Entry 9ES9 (electron microscopy, 2.33 A resolution); this record covers chains B and L of the 18 polymer chains in the assembly.

Chain B:
Molecule: Cytochrome b6-f complex subunit 4
From: Spinacia oleracea
UniProtKB: P00166 (PETD_SPIOL); numbering as in UniProt (aligned over 1-160)
Amino-acid sequence (160 residues; numbered 1 to 160; the number before each row is that of its first residue):
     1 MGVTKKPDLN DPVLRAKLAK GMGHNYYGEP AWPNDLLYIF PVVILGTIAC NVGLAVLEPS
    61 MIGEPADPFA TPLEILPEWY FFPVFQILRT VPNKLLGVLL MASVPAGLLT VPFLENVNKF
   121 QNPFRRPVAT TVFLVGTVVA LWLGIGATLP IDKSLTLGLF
Not modelled in the structure: 1
Small-molecule neighbours:
  - BNT (2,5-dibromo-3-isopropyl-6-methylbenzo-1,4-quinone): Ile75, Leu76, Pro77, Phe81, Val84, Phe85, Leu88
  - chlorophyll a (CLA): Tyr80, Pro83, Val84, Met101, Val104, Pro105, Leu108, Val111, Val132, Phe133, Gly136, Val139, Ala140
  - heme c (HEC): Asn25, Ile39, Phe40, Val43, Ile44
Reported in the primary citation:
  - catalytic residues: Asp35 (proposed by the authors, not directly observed)

Chain L:
Molecule: Cytochrome b6-f complex iron-sulfur subunit, chloroplastic
From: Spinacia oleracea
Notes: EC 7.1.1.6
UniProtKB: P08980 (UCRIA_SPIOL); residues -50 to 179 here correspond to UniProt positions 1-230 (UniProt number = residue number + 51)
Amino-acid sequence (230 residues; each row starts with the number of its first residue; numbers below 1 keep their minus sign (Met-50 is residue -50)):
   -50 MASFTLSSAT PSQLCSSKNG MFAPSLALAK AGRVNVLISK ERIRGMKLTC QATSIPADNV
    10 PDMQKRETLN LLLLGALSLP TGYMLLPYAS FFVPPGGGAG TGGTIAKDAL GNDVIAAEWL
    70 KTHAPGDRTL TQGLKGDPTY LVVESDKTLA TFGINAVCTH LGCVVPFNAA ENKFICPCHG
   130 SQYNNQGRVV RGPAPLSLAL AHCDVDDGKV VFVPWTETDF RTGEAPWWSA
Not modelled in the structure: -50 to 0
Swiss-Prot annotation at these positions:
  - binding site ([2Fe-2S] cluster): Cys107, His109, Cys125, His128
Cystine bridges: Cys112-Cys127
Metal / ion sites: 2Fe-2S cluster Fe: Cys107, His109, Cys125, His128
Small-molecule neighbours: 2Fe-2S cluster (FES): Cys107, His109, Leu110, Gly111, Cys112, Cys125, Cys127, His128, Gly129, Ser130
Reported in the primary citation:
  - binding site for BNT: His128

Interface between chain B and chain L:
Contacting residue pairs (13; chain B residue first):
  Phe69(B) - Gly85(L)
  Phe69(B) - Pro87(L)  hydrophobic
  Thr71(B) - Val113(L)  hydrogen bond (side chain-backbone)
  Leu73(B) - Pro126(L)
  Phe85(B) - Cys127(L)
  Leu88(B) - Pro142(L)
  Arg89(B) - His128(L)
  Arg89(B) - Arg140(L)
  Val91(B) - Pro142(L)
  Pro92(B) - Pro142(L)  hydrophobic
  Lys94(B) - His109(L)  hydrogen bond (side chain-backbone)
  Lys94(B) - Pro142(L)
  Ile151(B) - His128(L)
Also at the interface, not in a pair above, chain B (13 interface residues in all): Pro68, Pro72, Asn93
Also at the interface, not in a pair above, chain L (15 interface residues in all): Leu79, Thr108, Cys112, Gly129, Gly141, Pro144

Overview:
Chain B and chain L form an interface of 13 and 15 residues respectively; the contacts include 2 hydrogen
bonds. Polar pairs include Thr71(B)-Val113(L) and Lys94(B)-His109(L). Chain B binds heme c, compound BNT and
chlorophyll a. Ligands of chain L: 2Fe-2S cluster. From the paper: the catalytic residue Asp35(B); a binding
site for BNT at His128(L).
Here chain B is Cytochrome b6-f complex subunit 4 and chain L is Cytochrome b6-f complex iron-sulfur subunit,
chloroplastic, both from Spinacia oleracea. Entry 9ES9 (Cryo-EM structure of Spinacia oleracea cytochrome b6f
complex with inhibitor DBMIB bound at plastoquinol oxidation site) was determined by electron microscopy (same
publication as 9ES7 and 9ES8).
